Entry 3HOZ (X-ray diffraction, 3.65 A resolution); this record covers chains A and T of the 15 polymer chains in the assembly.

Chain A:
Name: DNA-directed RNA polymerase II subunit RPB1
Organism: Saccharomyces cerevisiae
Notes: EC 2.7.7.6
UniProt: P04050 (RPB1_YEAST); residue numbers follow UniProt; this construct covers 1-1733
Chain sequence (1733 residues; numbered 1 to 1733; the number before each row is that of its first residue):
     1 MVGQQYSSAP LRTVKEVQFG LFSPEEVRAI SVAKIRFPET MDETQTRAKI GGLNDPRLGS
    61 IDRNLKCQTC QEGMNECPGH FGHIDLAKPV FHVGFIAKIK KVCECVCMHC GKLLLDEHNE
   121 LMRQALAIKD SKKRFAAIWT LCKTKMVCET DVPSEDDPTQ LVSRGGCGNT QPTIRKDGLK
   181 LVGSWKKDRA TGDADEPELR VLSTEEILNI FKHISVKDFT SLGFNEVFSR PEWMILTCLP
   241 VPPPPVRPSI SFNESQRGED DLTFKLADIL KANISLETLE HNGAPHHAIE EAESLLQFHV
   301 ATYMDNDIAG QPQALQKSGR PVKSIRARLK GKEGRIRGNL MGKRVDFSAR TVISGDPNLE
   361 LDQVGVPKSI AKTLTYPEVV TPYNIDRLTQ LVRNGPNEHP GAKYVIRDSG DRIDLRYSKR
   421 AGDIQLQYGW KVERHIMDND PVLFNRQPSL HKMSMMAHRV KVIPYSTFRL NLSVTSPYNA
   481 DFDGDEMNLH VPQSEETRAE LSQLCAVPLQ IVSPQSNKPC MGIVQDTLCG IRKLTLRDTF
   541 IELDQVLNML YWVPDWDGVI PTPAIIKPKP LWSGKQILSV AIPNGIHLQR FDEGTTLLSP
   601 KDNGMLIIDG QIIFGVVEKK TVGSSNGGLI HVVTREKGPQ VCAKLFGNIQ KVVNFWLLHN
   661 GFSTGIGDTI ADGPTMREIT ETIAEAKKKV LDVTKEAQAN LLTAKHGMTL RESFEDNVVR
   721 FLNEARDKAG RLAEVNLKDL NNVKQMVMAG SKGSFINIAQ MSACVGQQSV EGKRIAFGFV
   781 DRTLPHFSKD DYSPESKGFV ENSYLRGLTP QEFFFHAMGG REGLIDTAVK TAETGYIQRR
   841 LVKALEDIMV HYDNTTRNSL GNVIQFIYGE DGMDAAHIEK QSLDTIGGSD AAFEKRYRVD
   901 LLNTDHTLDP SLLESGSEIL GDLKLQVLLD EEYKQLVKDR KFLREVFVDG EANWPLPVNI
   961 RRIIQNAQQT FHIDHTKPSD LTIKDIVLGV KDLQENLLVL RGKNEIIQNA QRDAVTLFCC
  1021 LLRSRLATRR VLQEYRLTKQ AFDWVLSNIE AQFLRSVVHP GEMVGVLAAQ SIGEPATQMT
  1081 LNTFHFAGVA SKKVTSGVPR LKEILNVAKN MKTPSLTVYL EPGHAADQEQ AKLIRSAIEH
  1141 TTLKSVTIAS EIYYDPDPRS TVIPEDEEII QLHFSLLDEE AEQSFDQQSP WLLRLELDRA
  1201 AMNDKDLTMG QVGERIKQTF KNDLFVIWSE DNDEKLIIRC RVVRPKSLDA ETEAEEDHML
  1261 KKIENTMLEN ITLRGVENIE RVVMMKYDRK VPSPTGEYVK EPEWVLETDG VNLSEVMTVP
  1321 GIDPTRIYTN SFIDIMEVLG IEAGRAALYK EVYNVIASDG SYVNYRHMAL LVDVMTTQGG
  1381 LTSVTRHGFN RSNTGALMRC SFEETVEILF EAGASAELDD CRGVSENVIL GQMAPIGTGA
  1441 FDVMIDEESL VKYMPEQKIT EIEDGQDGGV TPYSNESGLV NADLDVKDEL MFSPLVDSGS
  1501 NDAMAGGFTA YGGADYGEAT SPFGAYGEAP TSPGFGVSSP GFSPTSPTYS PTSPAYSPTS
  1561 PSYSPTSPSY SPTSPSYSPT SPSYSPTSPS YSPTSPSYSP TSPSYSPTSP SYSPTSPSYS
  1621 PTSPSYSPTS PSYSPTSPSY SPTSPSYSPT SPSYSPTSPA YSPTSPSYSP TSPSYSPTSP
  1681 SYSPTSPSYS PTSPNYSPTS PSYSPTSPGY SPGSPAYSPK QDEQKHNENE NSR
Unresolved in the structure: 1, 188-194, 1082-1092, 1176-1185, 1246-1253, 1456-1733
Bound ions: Zn2+ site 1: Cys67, Cys70, Cys77, His80; Zn2+ site 2: Cys107, Cys110, Cys148, Cys167; Mg2+: Asp481, Asp483, Asp485
Curated features (UniProtKB/Swiss-Prot):
  - region: Pro248 to Asp260 (Lid loop), Asn306 to Lys323 (Rudder loop), Pro810 to Glu822 (Bridging helix)
  - binding site (Zn(2+)): Cys67, Cys70, Cys77, His80, Cys107, Cys110, Cys148, Cys167
  - binding site (Mg(2+)): Asp481, Asp483, Asp485
  - modified residue: Thr1471 (Phosphothreonine)
  - cross-link (Glycyl lysine isopeptide (Lys-Gly)): Lys695 (interchain with G-Cter in ubiquitin), Lys1246 (interchain with G-Cter in ubiquitin), Lys1350 (interchain with G-Cter in ubiquitin)
  - natural variant: Ser1653 to Pro1659 (deletion: In strain: A364A)
  - mutagenesis: Lys1246 (K1246R: Impairs ubiquitination during transcription stress)
From the paper describing this entry:
  - binding site for the 18-nt RNA strand: Asp483

Chain T:
Molecule: 26-nt DNA strand
Sequence (26 nucleotides; row label = number of the first residue in the row):
     5 AGCTCAAGTA GTTCTGCCUG GTCATT
Unresolved in the structure: 5-9, 29-30
Modified residues: BRU (5-bromo-2'-deoxyuridine-5'-monophosphate) at position 23

Chain A / chain T interface:
Contacting residue pairs (21; chain A residue first):
  Phe252(A) with DA28(T), base contact
  Phe264(A) with DA28(T), phosphate contact
  Gln316(A) with DA28(T), sugar contact
  Lys317(A) with DA28(T), sugar contact
  Ser318(A) with DA28(T), phosphate contact
  Lys330(A) with DG15(T), salt bridge to the phosphate
  Lys332(A) with DT19(T), salt bridge to the phosphate
  Arg337(A) with DT17(T), salt bridge to the phosphate
  Arg344(A) with DC21(T), salt bridge to the phosphate
  Arg350(A) with DC21(T), sugar contact
  Gln447(A) with DG20(T), sugar contact
  Thr831(A) with DC18(T), base contact
  Ala832(A) with DT17(T), phosphate contact; DC18(T), phosphate contact
  Gly835(A) with DC18(T), sugar contact
  Tyr836(A) with DT16(T), phosphate contact; DT17(T), phosphate contact; DC18(T), sugar contact
  Arg1386(A) with DG15(T), hydrogen bond to the sugar
  Glu1403(A) with DG15(T), phosphate contact; DT16(T), phosphate contact
Interface residues without a listed pair, chain A (21 interface residues in all): Arg326, Gly331, Pro448, Arg839

Overview:
Chain A and chain T form an interface of 21 and 8 residues respectively, with 1 hydrogen bond and 4 salt
bridges. Polar pairs include Arg1386(A)-DG15(T), Lys330(A)-DG15(T) and Lys332(A)-DT19(T). From UniProt: 8
Zn2+-binding residues, 3 Mg2+-binding residues and one mutagenesis site on chain A. The paper reports a
binding site for the 18-nt RNA strand at Asp483(A).
Here chain A is DNA-directed RNA polymerase II subunit RPB1 (Saccharomyces cerevisiae) and chain T is a 26-nt
DNA strand. Entry 3HOZ (Complete RNA polymerase II elongation complex IV with a T-U mismatch and a frayed RNA
3'-guanine) was determined by X-ray diffraction, deposited together with 3HOU, 3HOV, 3HOW, 3HOX and 3HOY.
